PDB entry 5MXK | X-ray diffraction, 1.93 A resolution | chain A

== Chain A ==
Molecule: HTH-type transcriptional regulator EthR
Source organism: Mycobacterium tuberculosis H37Rv
UniProtKB: P9WMC1 (ETHR_MYCTU); residues 1-216 here = UniProt positions 1-216
Sequence (216 residues; row label = number of the first residue in the row):
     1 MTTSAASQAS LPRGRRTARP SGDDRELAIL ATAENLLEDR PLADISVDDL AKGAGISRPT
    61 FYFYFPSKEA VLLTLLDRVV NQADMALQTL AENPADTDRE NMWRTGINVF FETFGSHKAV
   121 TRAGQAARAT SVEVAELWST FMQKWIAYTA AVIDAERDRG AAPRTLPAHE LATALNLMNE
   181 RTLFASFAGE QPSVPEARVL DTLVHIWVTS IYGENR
Unresolved in the structure: 1-21, 215-216
Ligand contacts: ZHA (N-(5-oxidanylidene-7,8-dihydro-6H-naphthalen-2-yl)ethanamide): Leu87, Met102, Trp103, Gly106, Ile107, Phe110, Trp145, Tyr148, Thr149, Val152, Asn176, Asn179, Trp207

== In short ==
Ligands of chain A: compound ZHA.
Chain A is HTH-type transcriptional regulator EthR (Mycobacterium tuberculosis H37Rv); the structure,
Structure of Mycobacterium Tuberculosis Transcriptional Regulatory Repressor Protein (EthR) in complex with
fragment 7G9, was determined by X-ray diffraction together with 5MWO from the same study.
